Entry 3MM5 (X-ray diffraction, 1.80 A resolution); this record covers chains A and B of the 4 polymer chains in the assembly.

Chain A:
Name: Sulfite reductase, dissimilatory-type subunit alpha
From: Archaeoglobus fulgidus
Notes: EC 1.8.99.3
UniProtKB: Q59109 (DSRA_ARCFU); residues 0-417 here correspond to UniProt positions 1-418 (UniProt number = residue number + 1)
Chain sequence (418 residues; row label = number of the first residue in the row; numbering starts at 0):
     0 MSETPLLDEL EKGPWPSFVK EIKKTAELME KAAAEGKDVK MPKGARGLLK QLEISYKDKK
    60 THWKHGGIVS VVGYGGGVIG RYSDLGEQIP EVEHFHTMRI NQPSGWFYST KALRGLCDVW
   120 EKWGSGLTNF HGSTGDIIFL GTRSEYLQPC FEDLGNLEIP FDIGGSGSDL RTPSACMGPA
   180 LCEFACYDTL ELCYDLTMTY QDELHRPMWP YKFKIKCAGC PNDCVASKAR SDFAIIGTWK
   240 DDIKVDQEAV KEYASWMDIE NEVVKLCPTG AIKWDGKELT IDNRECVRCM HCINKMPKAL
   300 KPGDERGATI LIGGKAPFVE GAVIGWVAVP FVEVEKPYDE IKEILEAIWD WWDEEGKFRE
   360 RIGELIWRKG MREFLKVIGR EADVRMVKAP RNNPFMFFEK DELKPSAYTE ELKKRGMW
Disordered / not traced: 0
Bound ions: 4Fe-4S cluster Fe site 1: Cys175, Cys181, Cys219, Cys223; siroheme Fe near Cys223 (its only coordinating residue here); 4Fe-4S cluster Fe site 2: Cys266, Cys285, Cys288, Cys291
Residues lining bound ligands:
  - 4Fe-4S cluster (SF4), molecule 1: Cys175, Met176, Gly177, Cys181, Phe183, Ala184, Ala217, Gly218, Cys219, Asn221, Asp222, Cys223
  - 4Fe-4S cluster (SF4), molecule 2: Ile242, Cys266, Pro267, Thr268, Ala270, Ile271, Ile280, Cys285, Val286, Arg287, Cys288, Met289, His290, Cys291
  - sulfite ion (SO3): Arg98, Thr133, Arg170, Lys211, Lys213
  - siroheme (SRM), molecule 1: Ile78, Arg80, Thr96, Arg98, Gly131, Ser132, Thr133, Gly134, Asp135, Ile137, Gly164, Tyr210, Lys211, Lys213, Lys215, Arg229, Lys314, Ala315, Pro316, Phe317, Arg358, Arg360
  - siroheme (SRM), molecule 2: Trp105, Cys175, Met176, Cys181, Glu182, Phe183, Asn221, Asp222, Cys223, Val224, Ala225, Asn293

Chain B:
Name: Sulfite reductase, dissimilatory-type subunit beta
From: Archaeoglobus fulgidus
Notes: EC 1.8.99.3
UniProtKB: Q59110 (DSRB_ARCFU); residues 1-366 here = UniProt positions 1-366
Chain sequence (366 residues; each row starts with the number of its first residue):
     1 MVVEGVKTDF GPPYFRDLLH PVIAKNYGKW KYHEVVKPGV IKRVAESGDV IYVVRFGTPR
    61 LLSIYTVREL CDIADKYSDG YLRWTSRNNV EFFVTDESKI DDLINEVQER VGFPCGGTWD
   121 AVKGEYGLSN IVHTQGWIHC HTPAIDASGI VKAVMDELYE YFTDHKLPAM CRISLACCAN
   181 MCGAVHASDI AIVGIHRTPP IPNDEAIRKT CEIPSTVAAC PTGALKPDMK NKTIKVDVEK
   241 CMYCGNCYTM CPGMPLFDPE NDGAAIMVGG KLSEARRMPE LSKVVVPWVP NEPPRWPTLV
   301 KYVKQILEAW AANANKHERL IEWVDRIGWE RFFELTGLEF TQHLIDDYRI TPYFYSEFRA
   361 STQFKW
Disordered / not traced: 1-3
Swiss-Prot annotation at these positions:
  - binding site ([4Fe-4S] cluster): Cys140, Cys177, Cys178, Cys182, Cys220, Cys241, Cys244, Cys247
  - binding site (siroheme): Cys182
Cystine bridges: Cys211-Cys251
Bound ions: 4Fe-4S cluster Fe site 1: Cys140, Cys177, Cys178, Cys182; siroheme Fe: Cys182 (together with sulfite ion); 4Fe-4S cluster Fe site 2: Cys220, Cys241, Cys244, Cys247
Residues lining bound ligands:
  - 4Fe-4S cluster (SF4), molecule 1: Thr134, Gln135, Gly136, Cys140, Thr142, Pro143, Cys177, Cys178, Asn180, Met181, Cys182
  - 4Fe-4S cluster (SF4), molecule 2: Pro200, Ala219, Cys220, Pro221, Thr222, Ala224, Leu225, Val236, Cys241, Met242, Tyr243, Cys244, Gly245, Asn246, Cys247, Leu256
  - siroheme (SRM), molecule 1: His33, Val35, Ile41, Arg43, Arg55, Arg83, Trp84, Thr85, Ser86, Arg87, Asn89, Glu91, Gly117, Thr118, Trp119, Ala121, Tyr126, Ser129, Met170, Arg172, Ala187, Lys271, Leu272, Ser273, Ala275, Arg276, Arg319
  - siroheme (SRM), molecule 2: Arg60, Thr134, Gln135, His139, Cys140, His141, Thr142, Asn180, Cys182, Gly183, Thr249

Interface between chain A and chain B:
Contacting residue pairs - 308 pairs, chain A then chain B:
  Leu5(A) - Pro294(B)
  Glu8(A) - Pro294(B)
  Glu8(A) - Arg295(B)  hydrogen bond (backbone-side chain)
  Leu9(A) - Gly149(B)
  Leu9(A) - Lys152(B)
  Leu9(A) - Pro294(B)
  Leu9(A) - Arg295(B)
  Lys11(A) - Lys152(B)  hydrogen bond (backbone-side chain)
  Lys11(A) - Asp156(B)
  Lys11(A) - Arg295(B)  hydrogen bond (backbone-side chain)
  Gly12(A) - Lys152(B)  hydrogen bond (backbone-side chain)
  Gly12(A) - Asp156(B)
  Pro13(A) - Asp156(B)
  Pro13(A) - Tyr159(B)  hydrophobic
  Trp14(A) - Gly57(B)
  Trp14(A) - Thr58(B)
  Trp14(A) - Asn130(B)
  Trp14(A) - Lys152(B)  hydrogen bond (backbone-side chain)
  Trp14(A) - Met155(B)  hydrophobic
  Trp14(A) - Asp156(B)  hydrogen bond (backbone-side chain)
  Trp14(A) - Tyr159(B)
  Trp14(A) - Phe162(B)  hydrophobic
  Pro15(A) - Pro59(B)
  Pro15(A) - Gly112(B)
  Pro15(A) - Phe113(B)  hydrophobic
  Pro15(A) - Pro114(B)
  Phe17(A) - Pro59(B)
  Phe17(A) - Ile138(B)  hydrophobic
  Phe17(A) - Ser148(B)
  Phe17(A) - Gly149(B)
  Lys19(A) - Val111(B)
  Glu20(A) - Pro59(B)
  Glu20(A) - Leu61(B)
  Glu20(A) - Leu62(B)
  Glu20(A) - Ser63(B)  hydrogen bond (side chain-backbone)
  Glu20(A) - Thr66(B)  hydrogen bond
  Glu20(A) - Phe113(B)
  Ile21(A) - Leu61(B)  hydrophobic
  Lys23(A) - Ser63(B)
  Lys23(A) - Tyr65(B)
  Lys23(A) - Thr66(B)  hydrogen bond
  Lys23(A) - Glu69(B)  salt bridge
  Thr24(A) - Ser63(B)  hydrogen bond
  Leu27(A) - Tyr65(B)  hydrogen bond (backbone-side chain)
  Met28(A) - Tyr65(B)  hydrogen bond
  Leu47(A) - Ile138(B)
  Leu51(A) - Trp137(B)
  Leu51(A) - Ile138(B)  hydrophobic
  Ser54(A) - Trp137(B)
  Tyr55(A) - Trp137(B)  hydrophobic
  Tyr55(A) - Asp146(B)  hydrogen bond
  Tyr55(A) - Gly149(B)  hydrogen bond (side chain-backbone)
  Tyr55(A) - Pro293(B)
  Tyr55(A) - Pro294(B)  hydrophobic
  Tyr55(A) - Trp296(B)
  Asp57(A) - Pro259(B)
  Lys58(A) - Trp137(B)
  Lys58(A) - Pro259(B)
  Lys58(A) - Glu260(B)  salt bridge
  Lys58(A) - Asn291(B)
  Lys58(A) - Pro293(B)
  Lys59(A) - Trp137(B)
  Thr60(A) - Trp137(B)
  Thr60(A) - Cys140(B)  hydrogen bond (side chain-backbone)
  Thr60(A) - His141(B)
  Thr60(A) - Pro143(B)
  Trp62(A) - Trp137(B)  hydrogen bond (side chain-backbone)
  Trp62(A) - Ile138(B)  hydrogen bond (side chain-backbone)
  Trp62(A) - His139(B)
  Trp62(A) - Cys140(B)
  Trp62(A) - His141(B)
  Lys63(A) - His141(B)
  His64(A) - His141(B)
  His64(A) - Tyr248(B)  hydrogen bond (side chain-backbone)
  His64(A) - Thr249(B)
  His64(A) - Pro252(B)
  Tyr73(A) - Thr8(B)
  Tyr73(A) - Asp9(B)  hydrogen bond (side chain-backbone)
  Arg80(A) - His139(B)  hydrogen bond (side chain-backbone)
  Arg80(A) - His141(B)  hydrogen bond
  Phe94(A) - His139(B)  hydrogen bond (backbone-side chain)
  Thr96(A) - His139(B)
  Asn100(A) - Pro12(B)
  Gln101(A) - Pro12(B)
  Pro102(A) - Pro13(B)
  Pro102(A) - Leu18(B)  hydrophobic
  Ser103(A) - Phe15(B)
  Gly104(A) - Arg83(B)  hydrogen bond (backbone-side chain)
  Gly104(A) - Trp84(B)
  Trp105(A) - Arg83(B)
  Trp105(A) - Trp84(B)  hydrogen bond (backbone-backbone)
  Trp105(A) - Thr85(B)
  Trp105(A) - Ser86(B)
  Phe106(A) - Leu18(B)
  Phe106(A) - Leu19(B)  hydrophobic
  Phe106(A) - Leu82(B)
  Phe106(A) - Arg83(B)
  Phe106(A) - Phe93(B)  hydrophobic
  Tyr107(A) - Leu18(B)
  Tyr107(A) - Tyr81(B)
  Tyr107(A) - Leu82(B)  hydrogen bond (backbone-backbone)
  Tyr107(A) - Trp84(B)  hydrophobic
  Ser108(A) - Leu18(B)
  Ser108(A) - Gly80(B)
  Ser108(A) - Tyr81(B)
  Thr109(A) - Cys71(B)
  Thr109(A) - Ala74(B)
  Thr109(A) - Asp75(B)  hydrogen bond
  Thr109(A) - Gly80(B)  hydrogen bond (backbone-backbone)
  Thr109(A) - Leu82(B)
  Leu112(A) - Cys71(B)  hydrophobic
  Leu112(A) - Leu82(B)  hydrophobic
  Leu112(A) - Trp84(B)  hydrophobic
  Arg113(A) - Cys71(B)  hydrogen bond (side chain-backbone)
  Arg113(A) - Asp72(B)  salt bridge
  Arg113(A) - Asp75(B)  salt bridge
  Cys116(A) - Ile64(B)
  Cys116(A) - Val67(B)  hydrophobic
  Cys116(A) - Arg68(B)
  Asp117(A) - Arg68(B)  salt bridge
  Trp119(A) - Ile64(B)
  Glu120(A) - Ile64(B)
  Glu120(A) - Tyr65(B)  hydrogen bond
  Glu120(A) - Arg68(B)  salt bridge
  Gly125(A) - Leu62(B)
  Gly125(A) - Ser63(B)
  Gly125(A) - Ile64(B)  hydrogen bond (backbone-backbone)
  Leu126(A) - Leu62(B)
  Thr127(A) - Arg60(B)
  Thr127(A) - Leu61(B)
  Thr127(A) - Leu62(B)  hydrogen bond (side chain-backbone)
  Thr127(A) - Ile64(B)
  Asn128(A) - Arg60(B)
  Asn128(A) - Leu61(B)
  Asn128(A) - Gln135(B)  hydrogen bond
  Phe129(A) - Arg60(B)  hydrogen bond (backbone-backbone)
  Phe129(A) - Val67(B)  hydrophobic
  Phe129(A) - Trp84(B)
  Phe129(A) - Asn88(B)
  His130(A) - Arg60(B)  hydrogen bond (backbone-side chain)
  His130(A) - Trp84(B)
  His130(A) - Asn88(B)  hydrogen bond (backbone-side chain)
  Gly131(A) - Arg60(B)
  Ser132(A) - Arg60(B)
  Ser132(A) - Cys182(B)  hydrogen bond (side chain-backbone)
  Ser132(A) - Gly183(B)
  Leu139(A) - Leu61(B)  hydrophobic
  Leu139(A) - Gln135(B)
  Leu139(A) - Ile138(B)  hydrophobic
  Leu139(A) - His139(B)
  Gln147(A) - Val6(B)
  Phe150(A) - Val6(B)  hydrophobic
  Phe150(A) - Lys7(B)
  Glu151(A) - Val6(B)
  Gly154(A) - Lys7(B)
  Gly154(A) - Phe10(B)
  Asn155(A) - Lys7(B)  hydrogen bond
  Ile158(A) - Pro13(B)  hydrophobic
  Pro159(A) - Phe10(B)  hydrophobic
  Pro159(A) - Pro13(B)
  Phe160(A) - Phe10(B)
  Phe160(A) - Pro13(B)  hydrophobic
  Asp161(A) - Asp9(B)  hydrogen bond (side chain-backbone)
  Asp161(A) - Phe10(B)  hydrogen bond (side chain-backbone)
  Asp161(A) - Gly11(B)  hydrogen bond (side chain-backbone)
  Met176(A) - Arg43(B)
  Met176(A) - Arg83(B)
  Pro178(A) - Tyr27(B)  hydrophobic
  Pro178(A) - Gly28(B)  hydrogen bond (backbone-backbone)
  Pro178(A) - Trp30(B)  hydrogen bond (backbone-side chain)
  Ala179(A) - Ile23(B)
  Ala179(A) - Tyr27(B)  hydrophobic
  Ala179(A) - Trp30(B)  hydrogen bond (backbone-side chain)
  Leu180(A) - Ile23(B)  hydrophobic
  Leu180(A) - Trp30(B)
  Leu180(A) - Arg43(B)  hydrogen bond (backbone-side chain)
  Leu180(A) - Arg83(B)
  Leu180(A) - Phe93(B)  hydrophobic
  Glu182(A) - Trp30(B)
  Glu182(A) - Lys31(B)
  Glu182(A) - Tyr32(B)
  Glu182(A) - His33(B)  salt bridge
  Glu182(A) - Arg43(B)  salt bridge
  Asp187(A) - Arg16(B)  salt bridge
  Asp187(A) - Tyr27(B)  hydrogen bond
  Leu189(A) - Phe15(B)
  Leu189(A) - Tyr27(B)
  Glu190(A) - Tyr14(B)  hydrogen bond
  Glu190(A) - Phe15(B)
  Glu190(A) - Arg16(B)  salt bridge
  Tyr193(A) - Pro12(B)
  Tyr193(A) - Tyr14(B)  hydrophobic
  Thr196(A) - Pro12(B)
  Met197(A) - Phe10(B)
  Met197(A) - Gly11(B)
  Gln200(A) - Asp9(B)
  Gln200(A) - Phe10(B)  hydrogen bond (side chain-backbone)
  Gln200(A) - Gly11(B)  hydrogen bond (side chain-backbone)
  His204(A) - Asp9(B)
  Arg205(A) - Asp9(B)  salt bridge
  Pro220(A) - Glu274(B)
  Pro220(A) - Thr362(B)
  Asn221(A) - Ser273(B)
  Cys223(A) - Ser86(B)  hydrogen bond (backbone-side chain)
  Ala225(A) - Ala184(B)  hydrophobic
  Ala225(A) - Leu272(B)  hydrophobic
  Lys227(A) - Leu272(B)  hydrogen bond (side chain-backbone)
  Lys227(A) - Glu274(B)  salt bridge
  Lys227(A) - Pro279(B)
  Ala228(A) - Ala184(B)  hydrophobic
  Ala228(A) - His186(B)  hydrogen bond (backbone-side chain)
  Ala228(A) - Leu272(B)  hydrophobic
  Arg229(A) - Gly183(B)
  Arg229(A) - Ala184(B)
  Ile235(A) - Thr362(B)
  Trp238(A) - Trp366(B)  hydrogen bond (backbone-side chain)
  Lys239(A) - Trp366(B)
  Tyr252(A) - Val122(B)  hydrophobic
  Trp255(A) - Val122(B)  hydrophobic
  Met256(A) - Val122(B)
  Glu261(A) - Lys316(B)  salt bridge
  Leu265(A) - Arg276(B)
  Leu265(A) - His317(B)
  Pro267(A) - Arg276(B)
  Pro267(A) - Gln363(B)
  Arg283(A) - Lys365(B)
  Glu284(A) - Lys365(B)  salt bridge
  Val286(A) - Thr362(B)
  Val286(A) - Gln363(B)
  Val286(A) - Phe364(B)
  Val286(A) - Lys365(B)
  Arg287(A) - Thr362(B)
  Arg287(A) - Phe364(B)  hydrogen bond (side chain-backbone)
  Arg287(A) - Trp366(B)
  Cys288(A) - Glu274(B)
  Cys288(A) - Ala275(B)  hydrogen bond (backbone-backbone)
  Cys288(A) - Arg276(B)  hydrogen bond (side chain-backbone)
  Cys288(A) - Gln363(B)
  His290(A) - Arg276(B)  hydrogen bond
  Asn293(A) - Ala121(B)
  Asn293(A) - Val122(B)
  Asn293(A) - Ala275(B)
  Lys294(A) - Ala121(B)  hydrogen bond (side chain-backbone)
  Lys294(A) - Val122(B)  hydrogen bond (side chain-backbone)
  Lys294(A) - His317(B)  hydrogen bond
  Pro296(A) - His33(B)
  Pro296(A) - Val122(B)
  Lys297(A) - Tyr32(B)
  Lys297(A) - Glu34(B)  salt bridge
  Thr308(A) - Phe364(B)
  Leu310(A) - Ser361(B)
  Leu310(A) - Thr362(B)
  Lys314(A) - His186(B)
  Ala315(A) - Asn180(B)
  Pro316(A) - Ala179(B)
  Pro316(A) - Met181(B)
  Phe317(A) - Ala179(B)  hydrophobic
  Phe317(A) - Asn180(B)
  Phe317(A) - Cys244(B)  hydrophobic
  Phe317(A) - Asn246(B)
  Val318(A) - Pro221(B)  hydrophobic
  Val318(A) - Asn246(B)
  Val318(A) - Tyr348(B)  hydrogen bond (backbone-side chain)
  Val318(A) - Ile350(B)
  Glu319(A) - Tyr348(B)
  Glu319(A) - Ile350(B)
  Glu319(A) - Thr351(B)  hydrogen bond (backbone-side chain)
  Gly320(A) - Tyr348(B)
  Gly320(A) - Thr351(B)
  Ala321(A) - His186(B)
  Val322(A) - Tyr355(B)
  Ile323(A) - Glu280(B)
  Ile323(A) - Leu281(B)
  Ile323(A) - Tyr355(B)  hydrogen bond (backbone-side chain)
  Ile323(A) - Ala360(B)
  Gly324(A) - Ala360(B)
  Trp325(A) - Tyr355(B)  hydrophobic
  Trp325(A) - Phe358(B)
  Trp325(A) - Arg359(B)
  Val326(A) - Arg359(B)  hydrogen bond (backbone-backbone)
  Val326(A) - Ser361(B)
  Pro329(A) - Phe364(B)
  Pro329(A) - Trp366(B)
  Phe330(A) - Trp366(B)  hydrophobic
  Phe357(A) - Ser215(B)
  Phe357(A) - Met250(B)  hydrophobic
  Arg358(A) - Asn246(B)
  Arg358(A) - Met250(B)  hydrogen bond
  Trp366(A) - Pro352(B)
  Trp366(A) - Phe354(B)
  Trp366(A) - Tyr355(B)  hydrophobic
  Arg384(A) - Arg359(B)  hydrogen bond (backbone-side chain)
  Arg384(A) - Phe364(B)
  Arg384(A) - Lys365(B)  hydrogen bond (side chain-backbone)
  Arg384(A) - Trp366(B)  hydrogen bond (side chain-backbone)
  Met385(A) - Phe358(B)
  Met385(A) - Arg359(B)  hydrogen bond (backbone-backbone)
  Val386(A) - Glu357(B)
  Val386(A) - Arg359(B)  hydrogen bond (backbone-side chain)
  Lys387(A) - Ser356(B)
  Lys387(A) - Glu357(B)  hydrogen bond (backbone-backbone)
  Lys387(A) - Phe358(B)
  Lys387(A) - Arg359(B)
  Ala388(A) - Glu357(B)  hydrogen bond (backbone-backbone)
  Pro389(A) - Glu357(B)
  Arg390(A) - Glu357(B)
  Asn391(A) - Tyr353(B)
  Asn391(A) - Glu357(B)  hydrogen bond (backbone-side chain)
Other interface residues (no listed pair), chain A (147 interface residues in all): Ser16, Ala31, Val71, His95, Ala111, Cys181, Phe183, Asp201, Val224, Thr237, Thr268, Cys285, Met370, Val383
Other interface residues (no listed pair), chain B (127 interface residues in all): Val53, Lys123, Thr134, Ala187, Ala219, Cys251, Lys271

Summary:
Chain A and chain B form an interface of 147 and 127 residues respectively, with 72 hydrogen bonds and 15 salt
bridges. Among the polar pairs are Lys23(A)-Glu69(B), Lys58(A)-Glu260(B) and Arg113(A)-Asp72(B). Siroheme is
bound between chain A and chain B.
Chain A is Sulfite reductase, dissimilatory-type subunit alpha and chain B is Sulfite reductase,
dissimilatory-type subunit beta, both from Archaeoglobus fulgidus; the structure, Dissimilatory sulfite
reductase in complex with the substrate sulfite, was determined by X-ray diffraction, deposited together with
3MM6, 3MM7, 3MM8, 3MM9, 3MMA and 3MMB.
